4DJ6 - chains B and D of the 6 polymer chains in the assembly; structure by X-ray diffraction, 2.61 A resolution.

== Chain B (and D) ==
Name: Hemagglutinin
From: Influenza A virus (A/Netherlands/219/2003(H7N7))
Notes: chain D of this document is another copy of the same molecule, construct and numbering; everything in this record applies to it too
Reference sequence: Q6VMK1 (Q6VMK1_9INFA); residues 1-174 here correspond to UniProt positions 349-522 (UniProt number = residue number + 348)
Sequence (177 residues; numbered 1 to 177; the number before each row is that of its first residue):
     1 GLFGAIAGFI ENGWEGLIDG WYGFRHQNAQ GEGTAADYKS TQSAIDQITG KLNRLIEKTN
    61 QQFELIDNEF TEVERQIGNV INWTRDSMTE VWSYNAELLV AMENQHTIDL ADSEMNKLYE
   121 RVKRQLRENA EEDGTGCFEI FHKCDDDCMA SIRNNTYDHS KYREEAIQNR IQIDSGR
Not modelled in the structure: 171-177 (chain D: 172-177)
Construct notes: expression tag (175-177)
Cystine bridges: Cys-144/Cys-148
Glycans and other covalent adducts: N-acetylglucosamine (NAG) linked to Asn-82

== How chain B and chain D interact ==
Contacting residue pairs - 40 pairs, chain B then chain D:
  Phe-3(B) with Leu-2(D), hydrophobic; Phe-3(D), hydrophobic
  Arg-54(B) with Leu-98(D)
  Thr-59(B) with Glu-90(D)
  Gln-61(B) with Asp-86(D); Glu-90(D)
  Phe-63(B) with Trp-83(D); Asp-86(D); Ser-87(D); Glu-90(D)
  Ile-66(B) with Asn-79(D); Trp-83(D), hydrophobic
  Ile-77(B) with Gln-76(D); Ile-77(D), hydrophobic
  Ile-81(B) with Trp-83(D)
  Thr-84(B) with Trp-83(D)
  Arg-85(B) with Trp-83(D)
  Met-88(B) with Ser-87(D); Val-91(D), hydrophobic
  Trp-92(B) with Glu-90(D); Val-91(D), hydrophobic; Tyr-94(D), hydrophobic
  Asn-95(B) with Tyr-94(D)
  Leu-99(B) with Tyr-94(D)
  His-106(B) with Gln-105(D)
  Leu-110(B) with Leu-2(D), hydrophobic
  Ser-113(B) with Leu-2(D), hydrogen bond (side chain-backbone)
  Lys-117(B) with Gly-1(D), hydrogen bond (side chain-backbone); Gly-4(D)
  Arg-124(B) with Phe-9(D); Tyr-119(D); Glu-132(D), salt bridge; Asp-133(D); Gly-134(D)
  Arg-127(B) with Glu-131(D), salt bridge; Glu-132(D), hydrogen bond (side chain-backbone); Asp-133(D)
  Glu-128(B) with Arg-170(D), salt bridge
  Arg-163(B) with Glu-131(D), salt bridge; Arg-170(D)
Other interface residues (no listed pair), chain B (27 interface residues in all): Glu-64, Val-73, Val-91, Lys-123, Ile-167
Other interface residues (no listed pair), chain D (29 interface residues in all): Val-80, Thr-84, Met-88, Asn-95, Glu-139, Phe-141, Ile-171

== In short ==
27 residues of chain B face 29 of chain D across their interface, with 3 hydrogen bonds and 4 salt bridges.
Polar pairs include Arg-124(B)/Glu-132(D), Arg-127(B)/Glu-131(D) and Glu-128(B)/Arg-170(D).
N-acetylglucosamine is covalently linked to Asn-82(B).
Both chains are Hemagglutinin (Influenza A virus (A/Netherlands/219/2003(H7N7))). Entry 4DJ6 (Structure of the
hemagglutinin from a highly pathogenic H7N7 influenza virus) was determined by X-ray diffraction (same
publication as 4DJ7).
